PDB entry 8QU4 | X-ray diffraction, 1.38 A resolution | chains B and C of the 3 polymer chains in the assembly

[Chain B]
Molecule: Nuclear transcription factor Y subunit beta
From: Homo sapiens
Reference sequence: P25208 (NFYB_HUMAN); numbering as in UniProt (aligned over 51-143)
Amino-acid sequence (95 residues; each row starts with the number of its first residue):
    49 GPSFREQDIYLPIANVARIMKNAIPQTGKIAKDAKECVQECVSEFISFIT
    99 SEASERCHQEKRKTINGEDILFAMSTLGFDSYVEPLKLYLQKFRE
Not modelled in the structure: 49-56
Construct notes: expression tag (49-50)
Swiss-Prot annotation at these positions:
  - DNA-binding region: L59 to A65
  - region: V86 to I97 (Subunit association domain (SAD))
  - cross-link: K140 (Glycyl lysine isopeptide (Lys-Gly) (interchain with G-Cter in ubiquitin))

[Chain C]
Molecule: Nuclear transcription factor Y subunit gamma
From: Homo sapiens
Reference sequence: Q13952 (NFYC_HUMAN); numbering as in UniProt (aligned over 27-120)
Amino-acid sequence (96 residues; row label = number of the first residue in the row):
    25 GPMEEIRNLTVKDFRVQELPLARIKKIMKLDEDVKMISAEAPVLFAKAAQ
    75 IFITELTLRAWIHTEDNKRRTLQRNDIAMAITKFDQFDFLIDIVPR
Not modelled in the structure: 25-38, 120
Construct notes: expression tag (25-26)

[Chain B / chain C interface]
Contacting residue pairs (100):
  I57(B) - R47(C)
  I57(B) - K50(C)
  I57(B) - I51(C)
  I57(B) - L54(C)  hydrophobic
  Y58(B) - R47(C)  hydrogen bond (backbone-side chain)
  L59(B) - R47(C)
  L59(B) - I48(C)  hydrophobic
  L59(B) - A73(C)  hydrophobic
  P60(B) - P44(C)
  P60(B) - R47(C)
  N63(B) - L43(C)
  I67(B) - Q74(C)
  I67(B) - I77(C)  hydrophobic
  I67(B) - T78(C)
  M68(B) - I77(C)  hydrophobic
  M68(B) - T81(C)
  A71(B) - L82(C)
  I72(B) - T81(C)
  P73(B) - W85(C)
  P73(B) - R94(C)
  T75(B) - R94(C)  hydrogen bond
  G76(B) - W85(C)
  G76(B) - R94(C)
  K77(B) - R94(C)  hydrogen bond (backbone-backbone)
  K77(B) - T95(C)
  K77(B) - L96(C)  hydrogen bond (backbone-backbone)
  I78(B) - L96(C)
  A79(B) - T95(C)
  A79(B) - L96(C)  hydrogen bond (backbone-backbone)
  A79(B) - Q97(C)
  D81(B) - R98(C)  salt bridge
  A82(B) - L96(C)
  A82(B) - Q97(C)
  A82(B) - R98(C)
  A82(B) - I101(C)
  C85(B) - R98(C)
  C85(B) - I101(C)  hydrophobic
  V86(B) - I77(C)  hydrophobic
  V86(B) - I101(C)  hydrophobic
  C89(B) - F76(C)
  C89(B) - L80(C)  hydrophobic
  C89(B) - L114(C)  hydrophobic
  V90(B) - A73(C)  hydrophobic
  V90(B) - F76(C)  hydrophobic
  V90(B) - I77(C)  hydrophobic
  S91(B) - I51(C)
  E92(B) - F113(C)
  E92(B) - L114(C)
  F93(B) - A72(C)  hydrophobic
  F93(B) - F76(C)  hydrophobic
  F93(B) - F113(C)  hydrophobic
  I94(B) - I51(C)  hydrophobic
  I94(B) - F69(C)
  S95(B) - I51(C)
  F96(B) - F113(C)  hydrophobic
  I97(B) - F69(C)  hydrophobic
  T98(B) - M52(C)
  T98(B) - D55(C)
  T98(B) - V58(C)
  T98(B) - F69(C)
  S99(B) - D55(C)
  S102(B) - D55(C)  hydrogen bond
  S102(B) - D57(C)  hydrogen bond (side chain-backbone)
  S102(B) - V58(C)  hydrogen bond (side chain-backbone)
  K111(B) - K59(C)
  K111(B) - M60(C)  hydrogen bond (backbone-backbone)
  T112(B) - M60(C)
  T112(B) - I61(C)
  T112(B) - S62(C)
  I113(B) - M60(C)  hydrogen bond (backbone-backbone)
  I113(B) - I61(C)
  I113(B) - S62(C)  hydrogen bond (backbone-backbone)
  N114(B) - S62(C)
  N114(B) - E64(C)
  G115(B) - S62(C)  hydrogen bond (backbone-side chain)
  G115(B) - E64(C)  hydrogen bond (backbone-side chain)
  G115(B) - L68(C)
  I118(B) - A65(C)  hydrophobic
  I118(B) - F69(C)  hydrophobic
  M122(B) - F69(C)  hydrophobic
  M122(B) - A72(C)  hydrophobic
  G126(B) - Q110(C)  hydrogen bond (backbone-side chain)
  F127(B) - Q110(C)
  F127(B) - F113(C)  hydrophobic
  Y130(B) - A72(C)
  Y130(B) - I75(C)
  Y130(B) - F76(C)
  Y130(B) - Q110(C)
  L134(B) - L68(C)
  L134(B) - K71(C)
  L134(B) - A72(C)
  L134(B) - I75(C)  hydrophobic
  Y137(B) - V40(C)
  Y137(B) - Q41(C)  hydrogen bond (side chain-backbone)
  Y137(B) - V67(C)
  Y137(B) - K71(C)
  L138(B) - E64(C)
  L138(B) - L68(C)  hydrophobic
  F141(B) - Q41(C)
  F141(B) - V67(C)  hydrophobic
Other interface residues (no listed pair), chain B (54 interface residues in all): V64, E84, E88, H106, E116, L119, S129, P133, R142
Other interface residues (no listed pair), chain C (47 interface residues in all): E42, E89, I105, I117

[Summary]
54 residues of chain B face 47 of chain C across their interface; the contacts include 15 hydrogen bonds and 1
salt bridge. Polar contacts include D81(B)-R98(C), Y58(B)-R47(C) and T75(B)-R94(C). From UniProt: a
DNA-binding region on chain B.
Chain B is Nuclear transcription factor Y subunit beta and chain C is Nuclear transcription factor Y subunit
gamma, both from Homo sapiens; the structure, NF-YB/C Heterodimer in Complex with a 13-mer NF-YA-derived
Peptide Stabilized with C8-Hydrocarbon Linker in an alternative ..., was determined by X-ray diffraction
together with 8QU2 and 8QU3 from the same study.
